PDB entry 3N9O | X-ray diffraction, 2.31 A resolution | chains A and B of the 3 polymer chains in the assembly

# Chain A
Molecule: Putative uncharacterized protein
From: Caenorhabditis elegans
Notes: EC 1.14.11.27; fragment: PHD domain
UniProt: Q9GYI0 (Q9GYI0_CAEEL); residues 188-711 here correspond to UniProt positions 201-724 (UniProt number = residue number + 13)
Sequence (528 residues; each row starts with the number of its first residue):
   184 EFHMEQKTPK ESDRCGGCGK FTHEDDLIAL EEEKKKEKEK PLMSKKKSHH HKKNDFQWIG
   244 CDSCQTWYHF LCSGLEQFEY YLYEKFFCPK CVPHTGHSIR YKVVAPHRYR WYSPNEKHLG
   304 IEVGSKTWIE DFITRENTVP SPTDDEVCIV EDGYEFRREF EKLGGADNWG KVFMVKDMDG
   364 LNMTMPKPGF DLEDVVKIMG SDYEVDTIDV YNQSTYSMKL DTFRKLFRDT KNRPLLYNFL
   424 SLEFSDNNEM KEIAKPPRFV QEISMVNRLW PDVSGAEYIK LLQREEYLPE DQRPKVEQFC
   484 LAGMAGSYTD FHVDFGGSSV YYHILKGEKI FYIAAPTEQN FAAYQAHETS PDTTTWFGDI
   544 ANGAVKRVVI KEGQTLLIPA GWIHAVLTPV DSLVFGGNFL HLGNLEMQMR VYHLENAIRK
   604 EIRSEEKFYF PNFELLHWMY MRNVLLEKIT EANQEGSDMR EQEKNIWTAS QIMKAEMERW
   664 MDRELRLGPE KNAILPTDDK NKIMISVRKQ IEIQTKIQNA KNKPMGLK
Disordered / not traced: 184-191, 209-234, 674-676, 704-711
Sequence notes: expression tag (184-187)
Bound ions: Zn2+ site 1: C198, C201, H252, C255; Zn2+ site 2: C244, C247, C271, C274; Fe2+: H495, D497, H567 (together with N-oxalylglycine)
Ligand contacts: N-oxalylglycine (OGA): N421, L423, L484, T492, H495, D497, V503, Y505, K512, H567, V569, T571
Swiss-Prot annotation at these positions:
  - zinc finger: S195 to H277 (PHD-type)
  - binding site (substrate): T492 to D497, Y505, K512, H567
  - binding site (Fe cation): H495, D497, H567
What the authors report for this chain:
  - mutagenesis - D196A, W241A, G243E, D245A, Q248A, W250A: abolished binding to Histone H3 peptide (chain B)
  - mutagenesis - D389A, Q396A, T398A, F482A, D497A, Y505A, E531I, N581A: decreased catalytic activity
  - mutagenesis - S424A, E609A/K610A/F611A: abolished catalytic activity
  - specificity-determining residues: T398, E531 (by similarity / conservation)

# Chain B
Molecule: Histone H3 peptide
Notes: fragment: JMJC domain
UniProt: P08898 (H3_CAEEL); residues 1-15 here correspond to UniProt positions 2-16 (UniProt number = residue number + 1)
Sequence (15 residues; numbered 1 to 15; the number before each row is that of its first residue):
     1 ARTKQTARKS TGGKA
Disordered / not traced: 7-15
Modified / non-standard residues: K4 (n-trimethyllysine; M3L)
Swiss-Prot annotation at these positions:
  - modified residue: K4 (N6,N6,N6-trimethyllysine), K9 (N6,N6,N6-trimethyllysine), S10 (Phosphoserine), K14 (N6-acetyllysine)

# How chain A and chain B interact
Residue-residue contacts - 21 pairs, chain A then chain B:
  D196(A) - K4(B)
  F239(A) - K4(B)
  F239(A) - Q5(B)
  F239(A) - T6(B)  hydrogen bond (backbone-backbone)
  Q240(A) - K4(B)
  Q240(A) - Q5(B)
  W241(A) - T3(B)
  W241(A) - K4(B)  hydrogen bond (backbone-backbone)
  W241(A) - T6(B)  hydrogen bond
  I242(A) - A1(B)  hydrophobic
  I242(A) - R2(B)
  G243(A) - R2(B)  hydrogen bond (backbone-backbone)
  C244(A) - R2(B)  hydrogen bond (backbone-side chain)
  D245(A) - R2(B)  salt bridge
  Q248(A) - R2(B)  hydrogen bond
  W250(A) - R2(B)
  W250(A) - K4(B)
  F253(A) - T3(B)
  Y266(A) - A1(B)  hydrogen bond (backbone-backbone)
  E267(A) - A1(B)
  Y284(A) - A1(B)  hydrogen bond (side chain-backbone)
Interface residues without a listed pair, chain A (16 interface residues in all): D238, F269

# Summary
16 residues of chain A and 6 residues of chain B are in contact, with 8 hydrogen bonds and 1 salt bridge.
Polar pairs include D245(A)-R2(B), W241(A)-T6(B) and C244(A)-R2(B). The paper reports that D389A, Q396A and
T398A of chain A, among others, reduce catalytic activity; specificity determinants T398(A) and E531(A); 16
substitutions were tested in all.
Here chain A is Putative uncharacterized protein (Caenorhabditis elegans) and chain B is Histone H3 peptide.
Entry 3N9O (ceKDM7A from C.elegans, complex with H3K4me3 peptide, H3K9me2 peptide and NOG) was determined by
X-ray diffraction, deposited together with 3N9L, 3N9M, 3N9N, 3N9P and 3N9Q.
